PDB entry 1NY0 | X-ray diffraction, 1.75 A resolution | chain A

== Chain A ==
Protein: Beta-lactamase TEM
From: Escherichia coli
Notes: EC 3.5.2.6
Reference sequence: P62593 (BLAT_ECOLI); the author numbering skips numbers that UniProt does not, so the offset changes along the chain: 26-238 = UniProt 24-236; 240-252 = UniProt 237-249; 254-290 = UniProt 250-286
Sequence (263 residues; row label = number of the first residue in the row; note: 2 numbers in that range are skipped by the numbering (no residue carries them; nothing is unmodelled there)):
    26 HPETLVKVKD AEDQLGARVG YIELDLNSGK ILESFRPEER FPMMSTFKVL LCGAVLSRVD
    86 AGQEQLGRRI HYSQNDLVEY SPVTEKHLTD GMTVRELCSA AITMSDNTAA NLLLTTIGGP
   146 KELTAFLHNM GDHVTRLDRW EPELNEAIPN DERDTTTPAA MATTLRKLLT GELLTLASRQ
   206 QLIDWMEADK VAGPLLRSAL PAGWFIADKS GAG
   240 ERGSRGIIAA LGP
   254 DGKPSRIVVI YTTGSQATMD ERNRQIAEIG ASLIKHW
Disulfides: Cys-77/Cys-123
Glycans and other covalent adducts: [(2-ethoxy-1-naphthoyl)amino]methylboronic acid (NBF) linked to Ser-70
Sequence notes: engineered mutation Thr-182 (Met180 in P62593)
Metal / ion sites: K+: Met-211, Ala-213, Asp-233
Small-molecule neighbours: NBF ([(2-ethoxy-1-naphthoyl)amino]methylboronic acid): Met-69, Lys-73, Glu-104, Tyr-105, Ser-130, Asn-132, Glu-166, Asn-170, Lys-234, Ser-235, Gly-236, Ala-237, Gly-238, Glu-240, Arg-244, Met-272
Swiss-Prot annotation at these positions:
  - active site: Ser-70 (Acyl-ester intermediate), Glu-168 (Proton acceptor)
  - binding site (substrate): Lys-234 to Gly-236

== In short ==
Compound NBF is covalently linked to Ser-70. The K+ site is built by Met-211, Ala-213 and Asp-233. From
UniProt: active-site residues Ser-70 and Glu-168 and 3 substrate-binding residues.
Chain A is Beta-lactamase TEM (Escherichia coli); the structure, Crystal Structure of the complex between
M182T mutant of TEM-1 and a boronic acid inhibitor (NBF), was determined by X-ray diffraction (same
publication as 1NXY, 1NYM and 1NYY).
